2J7A - chains A and B of the 6 polymer chains in the assembly; structure by X-ray diffraction, 2.30 A resolution.

# Chain A (and B)
Protein: Cytochrome C nitrite reductase nrfa
Source organism: Desulfovibrio vulgaris
Notes: chain B of this document is another copy of the same molecule, construct and numbering; everything in this record applies to it too
Reference sequence: Q72EF3 (Q72EF3_DESVH); residue numbers follow UniProt; this construct covers 25-524
Amino-acid sequence (500 residues; numbered 25 to 524; the number before each row is that of its first residue):
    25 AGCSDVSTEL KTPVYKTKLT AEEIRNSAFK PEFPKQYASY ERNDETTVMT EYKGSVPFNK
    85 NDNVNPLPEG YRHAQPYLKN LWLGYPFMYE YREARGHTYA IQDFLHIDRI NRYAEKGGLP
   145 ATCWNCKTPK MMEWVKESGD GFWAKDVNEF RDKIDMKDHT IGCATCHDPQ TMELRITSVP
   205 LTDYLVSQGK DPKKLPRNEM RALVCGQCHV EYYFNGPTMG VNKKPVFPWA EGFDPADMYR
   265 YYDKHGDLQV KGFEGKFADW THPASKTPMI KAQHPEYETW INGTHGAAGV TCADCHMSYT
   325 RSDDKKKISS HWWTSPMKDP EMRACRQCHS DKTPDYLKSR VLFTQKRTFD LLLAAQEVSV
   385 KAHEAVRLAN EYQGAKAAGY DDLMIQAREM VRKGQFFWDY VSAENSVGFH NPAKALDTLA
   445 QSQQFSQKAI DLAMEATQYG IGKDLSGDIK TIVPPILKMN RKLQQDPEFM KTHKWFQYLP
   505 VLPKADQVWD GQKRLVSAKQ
Disordered / not traced: 25, 521-524 (chain B: 523-524)
Covalently attached groups: heme c (HEC) linked to Cys147, Cys150, Cys229, Cys232, Cys316, Cys352
Ion coordination: Ca2+ site 1: Gly78, Glu117, Ala118 (together with heme c); heme c Fe (6 sites), coordinated by His121, Lys151, His191, His233, His309, His320, Lys331, His335, His353, His434; Ca2+ site 2: Glu235, Tyr236, Lys295, Gln297
Ligand contacts:
  - heme c (HEC), molecule 1: Leu34, Arg225, Asp318, Ser322, Tyr323, Thr324, Arg325, Lys331, Arg347, Gln351
  - heme c (HEC), molecule 2: Tyr39, Phe53, Phe57, Gln60, Tyr61, Tyr64, Ile185, Gly186, Cys187, Thr189, Cys190, His191, Met196, Leu198, Arg221, Arg225, Val228, Ala317, Met321, Tyr323, Ile332, Ser333, His335, Trp337
  - heme c (HEC), molecule 3: Thr74, Lys77, Gly78, Glu117, Ala118, His233, Glu300, Tyr301, Trp304, His309, Val314, Thr315, Cys319, His320, Ser339, Pro340, Met341, Val365, Gln369, Asn429, Ser430, Phe433, His434
  - heme c (HEC), molecule 4: Gly78, Ser79, Ala118, Arg119, Gly120, His121, Tyr123, Ala124, Asp127, Lys151, Ile185, Thr189, Cys190, Val228, Gln231, His233, His320, Met321, Trp337, Thr338, Lys342
  - heme c (HEC), molecule 5: Tyr115, Arg116, Ala118, Asp127, Phe128, Ile131, Arg133, Ile134, Leu143, Thr146, Asn149, Lys151, Gln231, His233, Val234, Tyr236, Phe238, Phe251, His298, Ala427, Asn429
  - heme c (HEC), molecule 6: Thr308, His309, Ala312, Val314, Asp318, Cys319, Pro340, Met346, Ala348, Cys349, His353, Leu361, Arg364, Val365, Phe433, Pro436
  - heme c (HEC), molecule 7: Thr308, His353, Lys356
  - heme c (HEC), molecule 8: Arg325, Lys329, Arg347
UniProt features mapped onto this chain:
  - region (Interaction with NrfH): Asp29 to Tyr39, Arg221, Asn222, Asp318 to Lys331, Gln351 to Asp355
  - binding site (Ca(2+)): Gly78, Glu117, Ala118, Glu235, Tyr236, Lys295, Gln297
  - binding site (heme): His121, Cys147, Cys150, Lys151, Cys187, Cys190, His191, Cys229, Cys232, His233, His309, Cys316, Cys319, His320, His335, Cys349, Cys352, His353, His434
  - site: Lys59 (Interaction with NrfH)
What the authors report for this chain:
  - heme c coordination: Lys331
  - binding site for dodecyl-beta-D-maltoside: Gly26 to Asp29

# How chain A and chain B interact
Residue-residue contacts (50; chain A residue first):
  Asp258(A) - Arg371(B)  salt bridge
  Asn306(A) - Arg364(B)  hydrogen bond (backbone-side chain)
  Asn306(A) - Phe367(B)
  Gly307(A) - Arg364(B)
  Thr308(A) - Tyr360(B)
  Thr308(A) - Arg364(B)
  Ala311(A) - Tyr360(B)  hydrogen bond (backbone-side chain)
  Ala311(A) - Arg364(B)
  Ala312(A) - Lys356(B)
  Ala312(A) - Tyr360(B)  hydrogen bond (backbone-side chain)
  Lys356(A) - Ala312(B)
  Tyr360(A) - Ala311(B)
  Tyr360(A) - Ala312(B)  hydrogen bond (side chain-backbone)
  Arg364(A) - Asn306(B)  hydrogen bond (side chain-backbone)
  Arg364(A) - Gly307(B)
  Arg364(A) - Thr308(B)
  Arg364(A) - Ala311(B)
  Phe367(A) - Asn306(B)
  Phe367(A) - Asn435(B)
  Arg371(A) - Asp258(B)  salt bridge
  Arg371(A) - Asp441(B)  salt bridge
  Leu375(A) - Ala444(B)  hydrophobic
  Leu375(A) - Gln448(B)
  Ala378(A) - Gln448(B)
  Lys385(A) - Asp455(B)  salt bridge
  Asn435(A) - Phe367(B)
  Ala437(A) - Phe367(B)  hydrophobic
  Ala437(A) - Leu440(B)  hydrophobic
  Lys438(A) - Arg371(B)
  Leu440(A) - Ala437(B)
  Leu440(A) - Leu440(B)  hydrophobic
  Asp441(A) - Arg371(B)  salt bridge
  Ala444(A) - Leu375(B)  hydrophobic
  Gln447(A) - Ala444(B)
  Gln447(A) - Gln448(B)
  Gln448(A) - Leu375(B)
  Gln448(A) - Ala378(B)
  Gln448(A) - Gln447(B)  hydrogen bond
  Gln451(A) - Gln451(B)
  Asp455(A) - Lys385(B)  salt bridge
  Met458(A) - Tyr463(B)  hydrophobic
  Glu459(A) - Ser470(B)
  Tyr463(A) - Tyr463(B)
  Tyr463(A) - Gly466(B)  hydrogen bond (side chain-backbone)
  Tyr463(A) - Lys467(B)
  Tyr463(A) - Ser470(B)  hydrogen bond
  Gly466(A) - Tyr463(B)  hydrogen bond (backbone-side chain)
  Lys467(A) - Tyr463(B)
  Ser470(A) - Glu459(B)
  Ser470(A) - Tyr463(B)  hydrogen bond
Also at the interface, not in a pair above, chain A (31 interface residues in all): Leu469
Also at the interface, not in a pair above, chain B (30 interface residues in all): Lys438, Leu469

# In short
31 residues of chain A and 30 residues of chain B are in contact; the contacts include 10 hydrogen bonds and 6
salt bridges. Polar contacts include Asp258(A)-Arg371(B), Arg371(A)-Asp441(B) and Lys385(A)-Asp455(B). Ligands
of chain A: 4 copies of heme c. From the paper: a binding site for dodecyl-beta-D-maltoside at Gly26(A); heme
c coordination by Lys331(A).
Both chains are Cytochrome C nitrite reductase nrfa (Desulfovibrio vulgaris). Entry 2J7A (Crystal structure of
cytochrome c nitrite reductase NrfHA complex from Desulfovibrio vulgaris) was determined by X-ray diffraction.
